4JRI - chains A and B; structure by X-ray diffraction, 1.83 A resolution.

== Chain A (and B) ==
Protein: Protein hfq
Source organism: Escherichia coli
Notes: chain B of this document is another copy of the same molecule, construct and numbering; everything in this record applies to it too
Reference sequence: P0A6X3 (P0A6X3_ECO1E); residues 2-69 here = UniProt positions 2-69
Sequence (68 residues; row label = number of the first residue in the row):
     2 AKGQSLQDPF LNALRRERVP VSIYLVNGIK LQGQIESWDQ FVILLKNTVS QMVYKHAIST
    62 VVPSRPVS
Unresolved in the structure: 2-5, 69 (chain B: 2-4, 69)
Construct notes: engineered mutation W39 (Phe in P0A6X3)
Swiss-Prot annotation at these positions:
  - mutagenesis: Q8 (Q8A: No effect on Hfq condensate formation in both growing and late stationary phases), D9 (D9A: No effect on Hfq condensate formation in both growing and late stationary phases), R16 (R16A: Almost completely disrupts the ability of Hfq to form condensates in both growing and late stationary phases), R19 (R19A: Almost completely disrupts the ability of Hfq to form condensates in both growing and late stationary phases), Y25 (Y25D: Almost completely disrupts the ability of Hfq to form condensates in both growing and late stationary phases), K31 (K31A: Almost completely disrupts the ability of Hfq to form condensates in both growing and late stationary phases)
What the authors report for this chain:
  - mutagenesis - F39W (Kd = 0.6 nM): unchanged binding to A15

== Chain A / chain B interface ==
Contacting residue pairs - 37 pairs, chain A then chain B:
  S6(A) - D40(B)
  L7(A) - S38(B)
  L7(A) - W39(B)
  L7(A) - D40(B)  hydrogen bond (backbone-side chain)
  Q8(A) - D40(B)
  Q8(A) - F42(B)
  Q8(A) - V43(B)
  Q8(A) - M53(B)
  Q8(A) - Y55(B)  hydrogen bond
  F11(A) - L45(B)  hydrophobic
  F11(A) - S51(B)
  F11(A) - M53(B)  hydrophobic
  L26(A) - N28(B)
  V27(A) - N28(B)  hydrogen bond (backbone-side chain)
  G29(A) - N28(B)
  K56(A) - Y55(B)
  K56(A) - H57(B)  hydrogen bond (backbone-side chain)
  H57(A) - H57(B)
  I59(A) - Y55(B)
  I59(A) - H57(B)
  I59(A) - A58(B)
  S60(A) - L26(B)
  S60(A) - V54(B)
  S60(A) - Y55(B)  hydrogen bond (backbone-backbone)
  S60(A) - A58(B)
  T61(A) - L32(B)
  T61(A) - Q52(B)  hydrogen bond
  T61(A) - M53(B)  hydrogen bond (side chain-backbone)
  T61(A) - V54(B)
  V62(A) - Q52(B)
  V62(A) - M53(B)  hydrogen bond (backbone-backbone)
  V63(A) - Q52(B)
  P64(A) - V50(B)
  P64(A) - S51(B)
  R66(A) - V50(B)
  P67(A) - T49(B)
  P67(A) - V50(B)
Interface residues without a listed pair, chain A (21 interface residues in all): L12, N28, I44, A58

== In short ==
The interface between chain A and chain B involves 21 residues on one side and 18 on the other, with 8
hydrogen bonds. Polar contacts include L7(A)-D40(B), Q8(A)-Y55(B) and V27(A)-N28(B). From UniProt: 6
mutagenesis sites on chain A. From the paper: F39W of chain A leaves binding to A15 unchanged.
Both chains are Protein hfq (Escherichia coli). Entry 4JRI (Crystal Structure of Escherichia coli Hfq Proximal
Edge Mutant) was determined by X-ray diffraction together with 4JLI, 4JRK and 4JUV from the same study.
